Entry 9ERP (X-ray diffraction, 1.37 A resolution); this record covers chains S and L of the 4 polymer chains in the assembly.

# Chain S
Name: Hydrogenase-2 small chain
Organism: Escherichia coli
Notes: EC 1.12.99.6
Reference sequence: P69741 (MBHT_ECOLI); residues 2-293 here correspond to UniProt positions 39-330 (UniProt number = residue number + 37)
Amino-acid sequence (298 residues; row label = number of the first residue in the row):
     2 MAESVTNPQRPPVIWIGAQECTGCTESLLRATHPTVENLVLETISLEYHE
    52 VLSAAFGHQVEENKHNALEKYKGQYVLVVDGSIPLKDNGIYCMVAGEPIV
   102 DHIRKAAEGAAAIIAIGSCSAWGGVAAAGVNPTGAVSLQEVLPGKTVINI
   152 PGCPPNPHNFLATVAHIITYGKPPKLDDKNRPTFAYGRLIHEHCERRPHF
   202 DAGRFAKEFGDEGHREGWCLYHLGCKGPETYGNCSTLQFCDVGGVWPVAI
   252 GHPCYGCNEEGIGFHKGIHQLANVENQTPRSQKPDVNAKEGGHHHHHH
Disordered / not traced: 2-8, 277-299
Construct notes: expression tag (294-299)
Metal / ion sites: 4Fe-4S cluster Fe site 1: Cys-22, Cys-25, Cys-120, Cys-154; 4Fe-4S cluster Fe site 2: His-192, Cys-195, Cys-220, Cys-226; 3Fe-4S cluster Fe: Cys-235, Cys-255, Cys-258
Small-molecule neighbours:
  - 3Fe-4S cluster (F3S): Ile-191, Thr-231, Cys-235, Phe-240, Trp-247, Pro-248, Cys-255, Tyr-256, Gly-257, Cys-258, Asn-259
  - 4Fe-4S cluster (SF4), molecule 1: Glu-21, Cys-22, Gly-24, Cys-25, Gly-82, Gly-118, Ser-119, Cys-120, Val-126, Gly-153, Cys-154, Pro-155
  - 4Fe-4S cluster (SF4), molecule 2: Ile-191, His-192, Cys-195, Arg-197, Arg-198, Phe-201, Cys-220, Leu-221, Tyr-222, Cys-226, Gly-228, Pro-229, Val-249
Curated features (UniProtKB/Swiss-Prot):
  - binding site ([4Fe-4S] cluster): Cys-22, Cys-25, Cys-120, Cys-154, His-192, Cys-195, Cys-220, Cys-226
  - binding site ([3Fe-4S] cluster): Cys-235, Cys-255, Cys-258

# Chain L
Name: Hydrogenase-2 large chain
Organism: Escherichia coli
Notes: EC 1.12.99.6
Reference sequence: P0ACE0 (MBHM_ECOLI); numbering as in UniProt (aligned over 1-567)
Amino-acid sequence (567 residues; each row starts with the number of its first residue):
     1 MSQRITIDPVTRIEGHLRIDCEIENGVVSKAWASGTMWRGMEEIVKNRDP
    51 RDAWMIVQRICGVCTTTHALSSVRAAESALNIDVPVNAQYIRNIILAAHT
   101 THDHIVHFYQLSALDWVDITSALQADPTKASEMLKGVSTWHLNSPEEFTK
   151 VQNKIKDLVASGQLGIFANGYWGHPAMKLPPEVNLIAVAHYLQALECQRD
   201 ANRVVALLGGKTPHIQNLAVGGVANPINLDGLGVLNLERLMYIKSFIDKL
   251 SDFVEQVYKVDTAVIAAFYPEWLTRGKGAVNYLSVPEFPTDSKNGSFLFP
   301 GGYIENADLSSYRPITSHSDEYLIKGIQESAKHSWYKDEAPQAPWEGTTI
   351 PAYDGWSDDGKYSWVKSPTFYGKTVEVGPLANMLVKLAAGRESTQNKLNE
   401 IVAIYQKLTGNTLEVAQLHSTLGRIIGRTVHCCELQDILQNQYSALITNI
   451 GKGDHTTFVKPNIPATGEFKGVGFLEAPRGMLSHWMVIKDGIISNYQAVV
   501 PSTWNSGPRNFNDDVGPYEQSLVGTPVADPNKPLEVVRTIHSFDPCMACA
   551 VHVVDADGNEVVSVKVL
Disordered / not traced: 1, 553-567
Metal / ion sites: Mg2+: Glu-42, Ala-498; Ni2+: Cys-61, Cys-64, Cys-546, Cys-549; carbonmonoxide-(dicyano) iron Fe: Cys-64, Cys-549
Small-molecule neighbours: carbonmonoxide-(dicyano) iron (FCO): Cys-64, Thr-67, His-68, Ala-477, Pro-478, Arg-479, Leu-482, Val-500, Pro-501, Ser-502, Cys-546, Cys-549
Curated features (UniProtKB/Swiss-Prot):
  - binding site (Ni(2+)): Cys-61, Cys-64, Cys-546, Cys-549
  - site: His-552, Val-553 (Cleavage)

# Interface between chain S and chain L
Pairs across the interface (179):
  Gln-10(S) / Ser-161(L)  hydrogen bond (side chain-backbone)
  Gln-10(S) / Gln-163(L)
  Arg-11(S) / Leu-158(L)
  Arg-11(S) / Ser-161(L)  hydrogen bond
  Arg-11(S) / Gln-163(L)  hydrogen bond (backbone-side chain)
  Gly-18(S) / His-16(L)  hydrogen bond (backbone-side chain)
  Ala-19(S) / His-16(L)  hydrogen bond (backbone-side chain)
  Gln-20(S) / Met-37(L)
  Gln-20(S) / Trp-38(L)  hydrogen bond (side chain-backbone)
  Gln-20(S) / Arg-39(L)
  Glu-21(S) / Glu-14(L)
  Glu-21(S) / His-16(L)  salt bridge
  Glu-21(S) / Met-37(L)
  Cys-22(S) / Glu-14(L)
  Cys-22(S) / Arg-39(L)
  Cys-22(S) / Arg-59(L)
  Cys-22(S) / Ile-60(L)
  Cys-22(S) / Cys-61(L)
  Cys-22(S) / Gly-62(L)  hydrogen bond (backbone-backbone)
  Cys-22(S) / Val-63(L)
  Cys-22(S) / His-214(L)
  Thr-23(S) / Glu-14(L)  hydrogen bond
  Thr-23(S) / Val-63(L)
  Gly-24(S) / Gly-62(L)
  Gly-24(S) / Pro-213(L)
  Glu-27(S) / Gly-62(L)
  Glu-27(S) / Val-63(L)
  Glu-27(S) / His-102(L)  salt bridge
  Glu-27(S) / Pro-213(L)
  Ser-28(S) / Pro-213(L)
  Leu-30(S) / Val-106(L)  hydrophobic
  Leu-30(S) / Gln-198(L)  hydrogen bond (backbone-side chain)
  Leu-30(S) / Arg-199(L)
  Arg-31(S) / His-102(L)
  Arg-31(S) / Asn-202(L)
  Arg-31(S) / Thr-212(L)  hydrogen bond
  Arg-31(S) / Pro-213(L)
  Ala-32(S) / Arg-199(L)
  Thr-33(S) / Arg-203(L)
  Thr-36(S) / Arg-199(L)
  Val-37(S) / Leu-195(L)  hydrophobic
  Glu-38(S) / Leu-195(L)
  Glu-38(S) / Arg-199(L)  salt bridge
  Leu-42(S) / Leu-158(L)  hydrophobic
  Ser-46(S) / Gln-163(L)
  Leu-47(S) / Gly-165(L)
  Leu-47(S) / Ile-166(L)  hydrogen bond (backbone-backbone)
  Glu-51(S) / Pro-9(L)
  Glu-51(S) / Thr-11(L)
  Glu-51(S) / Arg-12(L)  hydrogen bond (backbone-backbone)
  Val-52(S) / Arg-12(L)
  Val-52(S) / Leu-111(L)
  Leu-53(S) / Arg-12(L)
  Leu-53(S) / Ile-166(L)
  Ser-54(S) / Thr-11(L)  hydrogen bond (backbone-side chain)
  Ser-54(S) / Arg-12(L)  hydrogen bond (backbone-side chain)
  Ser-54(S) / Ile-166(L)
  Ala-55(S) / Arg-12(L)  hydrogen bond (backbone-side chain)
  Ala-55(S) / Leu-114(L)  hydrophobic
  Ala-55(S) / Ile-166(L)  hydrogen bond (backbone-backbone)
  Ala-55(S) / Gly-170(L)
  Ala-55(S) / Tyr-171(L)
  Ala-56(S) / Thr-11(L)  hydrogen bond (backbone-side chain)
  Ala-56(S) / Ala-168(L)
  Ala-56(S) / Asn-169(L)
  Ala-56(S) / Tyr-171(L)
  Phe-57(S) / Ile-7(L)  hydrophobic
  Phe-57(S) / Pro-9(L)
  Phe-57(S) / Thr-11(L)
  Phe-57(S) / Tyr-171(L)  hydrogen bond (backbone-side chain)
  Phe-57(S) / Pro-533(L)
  Phe-57(S) / Leu-534(L)
  Phe-57(S) / Val-537(L)  hydrophobic
  Gly-58(S) / Asp-8(L)
  Gly-58(S) / Pro-9(L)  hydrogen bond (backbone-backbone)
  His-59(S) / Thr-6(L)  hydrogen bond (side chain-backbone)
  Gln-60(S) / Asn-169(L)  hydrogen bond (backbone-side chain)
  Gln-60(S) / Tyr-171(L)  hydrogen bond
  Gln-60(S) / Asn-531(L)  hydrogen bond (side chain-backbone)
  Gln-60(S) / Lys-532(L)
  Val-61(S) / Pro-9(L)  hydrophobic
  Val-61(S) / Thr-11(L)
  Glu-62(S) / Pro-9(L)
  Glu-63(S) / Asn-169(L)  hydrogen bond
  Asn-64(S) / Ala-168(L)  hydrogen bond (side chain-backbone)
  Asn-64(S) / Asn-169(L)  hydrogen bond
  Lys-71(S) / Gly-162(L)
  Tyr-72(S) / Gln-163(L)  hydrogen bond
  Ile-91(S) / Tyr-353(L)  hydrophobic
  Tyr-92(S) / Thr-36(L)
  Tyr-92(S) / Met-37(L)
  Tyr-92(S) / Trp-38(L)  hydrogen bond (backbone-backbone)
  Tyr-92(S) / Trp-364(L)  hydrophobic
  Cys-93(S) / His-16(L)
  Cys-93(S) / Thr-36(L)
  Cys-93(S) / Met-37(L)  hydrophobic
  Met-94(S) / Thr-36(L)  hydrogen bond (backbone-side chain)
  Val-95(S) / Asp-8(L)
  Val-95(S) / His-16(L)
  Ala-96(S) / Asp-8(L)  hydrogen bond (backbone-side chain)
  Gly-97(S) / Asp-8(L)
  Val-126(S) / Ile-44(L)
  Val-126(S) / Ile-56(L)  hydrophobic
  Val-126(S) / Arg-59(L)
  Ala-127(S) / Ile-44(L)
  Ala-129(S) / Ile-44(L)
  Ala-129(S) / Arg-48(L)
  Gly-130(S) / Arg-48(L)
  Val-131(S) / Glu-43(L)
  Pro-133(S) / Trp-38(L)  hydrophobic
  Pro-133(S) / Arg-39(L)
  Pro-133(S) / Gly-40(L)
  Pro-133(S) / Ile-44(L)
  Thr-134(S) / Trp-38(L)
  Thr-134(S) / Arg-39(L)
  Cys-154(S) / Arg-59(L)  hydrogen bond (backbone-side chain)
  Cys-154(S) / Lys-211(L)
  Cys-154(S) / His-214(L)
  Pro-155(S) / Pro-213(L)
  Pro-155(S) / His-214(L)
  Arg-197(S) / Gly-233(L)  hydrogen bond (side chain-backbone)
  Glu-209(S) / Lys-460(L)  salt bridge
  Phe-210(S) / Ala-219(L)  hydrophobic
  Phe-210(S) / Val-223(L)
  Phe-210(S) / Ala-224(L)  hydrophobic
  Phe-210(S) / Phe-458(L)
  Gly-211(S) / Thr-457(L)
  His-215(S) / Ala-224(L)  hydrogen bond (side chain-backbone)
  His-215(S) / Pro-226(L)
  His-215(S) / Val-234(L)
  Arg-216(S) / Pro-226(L)
  Arg-216(S) / Ile-227(L)  hydrogen bond (side chain-backbone)
  Arg-216(S) / Asn-228(L)  hydrogen bond (backbone-side chain)
  Arg-216(S) / Val-234(L)
  Arg-216(S) / His-455(L)  hydrogen bond
  Glu-217(S) / Asn-228(L)
  Glu-217(S) / Leu-232(L)
  Gly-218(S) / Val-234(L)
  Phe-240(S) / Lys-211(L)
  Cys-241(S) / Ala-206(L)  hydrophobic
  Cys-241(S) / Thr-212(L)
  Val-243(S) / Arg-203(L)
  Val-243(S) / Tyr-242(L)  hydrogen bond (backbone-side chain)
  Gly-244(S) / Arg-239(L)  hydrogen bond (backbone-side chain)
  Val-246(S) / Ala-206(L)
  Val-246(S) / Leu-207(L)  hydrophobic
  Val-246(S) / Gly-210(L)
  Val-246(S) / Lys-211(L)
  Trp-247(S) / Gly-210(L)
  Pro-248(S) / Gly-210(L)
  Pro-248(S) / Lys-211(L)
  Pro-248(S) / Gln-216(L)
  Ala-250(S) / Gly-233(L)
  Ile-251(S) / Leu-207(L)
  Ile-251(S) / Leu-208(L)
  Ile-251(S) / Gly-210(L)
  Ile-251(S) / Asn-217(L)
  Ile-251(S) / Ala-224(L)
  Ile-251(S) / Asn-225(L)
  Ile-251(S) / Pro-226(L)
  Gly-252(S) / Ala-224(L)
  His-253(S) / Trp-54(L)
  His-253(S) / Gln-216(L)
  His-253(S) / Leu-218(L)
  His-253(S) / Ala-224(L)
  Pro-254(S) / Gln-216(L)  hydrogen bond (backbone-side chain)
  Cys-255(S) / Gln-216(L)
  Tyr-256(S) / Met-55(L)  hydrophobic
  Tyr-256(S) / Ile-56(L)
  Tyr-256(S) / Gln-216(L)
  Phe-265(S) / Arg-48(L)  hydrogen bond (backbone-side chain)
  Phe-265(S) / Met-55(L)
  Phe-265(S) / Arg-59(L)
  Gly-268(S) / Asp-52(L)
  Ile-269(S) / Arg-51(L)
  Ile-269(S) / Asp-52(L)  hydrogen bond (backbone-side chain)
  Ile-269(S) / Trp-54(L)
  Ile-269(S) / Met-55(L)  hydrophobic
  His-270(S) / Arg-51(L)
Other interface residues (no listed pair), chain S (84 interface residues in all): Pro-9, Glu-48, Tyr-49, Gly-245, His-266
Other interface residues (no listed pair), chain L (92 interface residues in all): Ile-13, Gly-15, Met-41, Thr-65, Gln-110, Lys-154, Phe-167, Trp-172, Leu-192, Gly-209, Phe-246, Pro-351, Ala-548

# Overview
The interface between chain S and chain L involves 84 residues on one side and 92 on the other, with 41
hydrogen bonds and 4 salt bridges. Polar pairs include Glu-21(S)/His-16(L), Glu-27(S)/His-102(L) and
Glu-38(S)/Arg-199(L). Bound to chain S: 4Fe-4S cluster and 3Fe-4S cluster.
Chain S is Hydrogenase-2 small chain and chain L is Hydrogenase-2 large chain, both from Escherichia coli; the
structure, Hydrogenase-2 Ni-SI state, was determined by X-ray diffraction.
